Entry 7WBX (electron microscopy, 4.00 A resolution); this record covers chains B and T of the 26 polymer chains in the assembly.

Chain B:
Name: DNA-directed RNA polymerase subunit beta
Source organism: Komagataella phaffii
Notes: EC 2.7.7.6
Reference sequence: C4QZQ7 (C4QZQ7_KOMPG); residues 1-1227 here = UniProt positions 1-1227
Amino-acid sequence (1227 residues; each row starts with the number of its first residue):
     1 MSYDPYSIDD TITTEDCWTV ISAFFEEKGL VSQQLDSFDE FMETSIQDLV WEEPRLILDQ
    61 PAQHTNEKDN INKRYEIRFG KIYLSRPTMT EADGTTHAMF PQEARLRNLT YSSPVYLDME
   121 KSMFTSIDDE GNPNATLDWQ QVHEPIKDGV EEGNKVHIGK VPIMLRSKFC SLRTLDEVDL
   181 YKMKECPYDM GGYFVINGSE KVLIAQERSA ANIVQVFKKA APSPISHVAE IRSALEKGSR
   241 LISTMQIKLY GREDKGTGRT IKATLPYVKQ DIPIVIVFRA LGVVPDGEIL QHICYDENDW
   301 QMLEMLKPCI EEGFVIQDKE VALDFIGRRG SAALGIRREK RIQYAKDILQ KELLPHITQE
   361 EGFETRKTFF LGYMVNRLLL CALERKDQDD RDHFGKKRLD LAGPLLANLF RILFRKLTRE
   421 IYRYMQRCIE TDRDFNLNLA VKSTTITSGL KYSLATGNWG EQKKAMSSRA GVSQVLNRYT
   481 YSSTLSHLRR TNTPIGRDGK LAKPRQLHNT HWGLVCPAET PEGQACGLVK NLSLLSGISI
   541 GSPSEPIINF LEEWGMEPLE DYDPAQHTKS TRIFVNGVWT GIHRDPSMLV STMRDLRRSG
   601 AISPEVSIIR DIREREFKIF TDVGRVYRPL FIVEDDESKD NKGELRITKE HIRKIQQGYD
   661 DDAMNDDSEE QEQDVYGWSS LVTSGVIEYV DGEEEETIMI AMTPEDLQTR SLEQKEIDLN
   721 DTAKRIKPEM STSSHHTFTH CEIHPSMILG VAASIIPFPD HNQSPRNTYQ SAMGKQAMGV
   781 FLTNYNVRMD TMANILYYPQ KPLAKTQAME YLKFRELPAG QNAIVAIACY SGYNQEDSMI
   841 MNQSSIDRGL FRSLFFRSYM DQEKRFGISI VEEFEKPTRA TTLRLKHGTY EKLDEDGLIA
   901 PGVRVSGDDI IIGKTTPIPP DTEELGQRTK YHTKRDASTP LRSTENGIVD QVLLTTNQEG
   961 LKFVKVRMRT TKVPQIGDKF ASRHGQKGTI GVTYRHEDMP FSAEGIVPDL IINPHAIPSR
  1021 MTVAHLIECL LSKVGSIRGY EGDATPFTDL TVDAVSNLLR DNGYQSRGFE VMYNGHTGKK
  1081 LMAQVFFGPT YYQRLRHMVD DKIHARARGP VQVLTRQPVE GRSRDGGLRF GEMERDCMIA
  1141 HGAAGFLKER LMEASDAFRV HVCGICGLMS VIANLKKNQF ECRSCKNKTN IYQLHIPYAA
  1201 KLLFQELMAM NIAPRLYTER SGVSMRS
Disordered / not traced: 1-8, 65-68, 129-152, 663-674, 712-718, 921-930, 1223-1227
Metal / ion sites: Zn2+: Cys1163, Cys1166, Cys1182, Cys1185

Chain T:
Molecule: 198-nt DNA strand
Sequence (198 nucleotides; row label = number of the first residue in the row; numbers below 1 keep their minus sign (DA-72 is residue -72)):
   -72 ATCAGAATCC CGGTGCCGAG GCCGCTCAAT TGGTCGTAGA CAGCTCTAGC ACCGCTTAAA
   -12 CGCACGTACG CGCTGTCCCC CGCGTTTTAA CCGCCAAGGG GATTACACCC AAGACACCAG
    48 GCACGAGCCA GAAAAAAACA ACGAAAACGG CCACCACCCA AACACACCAA ACACAAGAGC
   108 TAATTGACTG ACGTAAGC
Disordered / not traced: 78-125

Interface between chain B and chain T:
Residue-residue contacts (21):
  Ser199(B) - DA63(T)  phosphate contact
  Lys201(B) - DA62(T)  hydrogen bond to the phosphate
  Lys201(B) - DA63(T)  salt bridge to the phosphate
  Ala455(B) - DA63(T)  sugar contact
  Thr456(B) - DA63(T)  phosphate contact
  Gln462(B) - DA64(T)  phosphate contact
  Gln462(B) - DA65(T)  sugar contact
  Val475(B) - DA62(T)  sugar contact
  Thr791(B) - DA62(T)  hydrogen bond to the phosphate
  Met792(B) - DA61(T)  phosphate contact
  Arg857(B) - DA61(T)  salt bridge to the phosphate
  Arg942(B) - DA61(T)  salt bridge to the phosphate
  Gly1121(B) - DA59(T)  phosphate contact
  Arg1122(B) - DA59(T)  hydrogen bond to the phosphate
  Arg1122(B) - DA60(T)  salt bridge to the phosphate
  Gly1127(B) - DG58(T)  phosphate contact
  Leu1128(B) - DG58(T)  phosphate contact
  Arg1129(B) - DA57(T)  salt bridge to the phosphate
  Arg1129(B) - DG58(T)  hydrogen bond to the phosphate
  Gly1131(B) - DA57(T)  phosphate contact
  Met1133(B) - DC56(T)  sugar contact
Other interface residues (no listed pair), chain B (19 interface residues in all): Gly499, Ser1123
Other interface residues (no listed pair), chain T (11 interface residues in all): DG54

In short:
19 residues of chain B face 11 of chain T across their interface; the contacts include 4 hydrogen bonds and 5
salt bridges. Polar contacts include Lys201(B)-DA62(T), Thr791(B)-DA62(T) and Arg1122(B)-DA59(T). The Zn2+
site is built by Cys1163(B), Cys1166(B), Cys1182(B) and Cys1185(B).
Chain B is DNA-directed RNA polymerase subunit beta (Komagataella phaffii) and chain T is a 198-nt DNA strand;
the structure, RNA polymerase II elongation complex bound with Elf1 and Spt4/5, stalled at SHL(-3) of the
nucleosome, was determined by electron microscopy together with 7WBV, 7WBW and 8HE5 from the same study.
